5YXN - chains A and C of the 5 polymer chains in the assembly; structure by X-ray diffraction, 2.03 A resolution.

== Chain A ==
Molecule: T cell receptor alpha chain
Organism: Homo sapiens
Chain sequence (192 residues; each row starts with the number of its first residue):
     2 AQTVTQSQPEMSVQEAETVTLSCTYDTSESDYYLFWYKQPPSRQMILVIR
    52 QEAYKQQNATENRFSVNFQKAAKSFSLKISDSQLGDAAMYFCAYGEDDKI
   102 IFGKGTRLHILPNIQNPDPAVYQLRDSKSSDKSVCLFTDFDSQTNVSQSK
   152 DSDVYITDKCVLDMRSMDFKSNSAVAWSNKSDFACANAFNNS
Disulfide bonds: Cys24-Cys93, Cys136-Cys186

== Chain C ==
Molecule: HLA class I histocompatibility antigen, A-2 alpha chain
Organism: Homo sapiens
Reference sequence: P01892 (1A02_HUMAN); residues 2-276 here correspond to UniProt positions 25-299 (UniProt number = residue number + 23)
Chain sequence (275 residues; row label = number of the first residue in the row):
     2 GSHSMRYFFTSVSRPGRGEPRFIAVGYVDDTQFVRFDSDAASQRMEPRAP
    52 WIEQEGPEYWDGETRKVKAHSQTHRVDLGTLRGYYNQSEAGSHTVQRMYG
   102 CDVGSDWRFLRGYHQYAYDGKDYIALKEDLRSWTAADMAAQTTKHKWEAA
   152 HVAEQLRAYLEGTCVEWLRRYLENGKETLQRTDAPKTHMTHHAVSDHEAT
   202 LRCWALSFYPAEITLTWQRDGEDQTQDTELVETRPAGDGTFQKWAAVVVP
   252 SGQEQRYTCHVQHEGLPKPLTLRWE
Disulfide bonds: Cys102-Cys165, Cys204-Cys260

== Interface between chain A and chain C ==
Residue-residue contacts - 16 pairs, chain A then chain C:
  Gln3(A) with Arg66(C), hydrogen bond
  Ser29(A) with Glu59(C); Gly63(C); Arg66(C)
  Glu30(A) with Gly63(C); Lys67(C), salt bridge
  Ser31(A) with Thr164(C), hydrogen bond
  Asp32(A) with Tyr160(C); Thr164(C), hydrogen bond
  Tyr34(A) with Gln156(C), hydrogen bond
  Tyr55(A) with Glu155(C), hydrogen bond; Gln156(C); Ala159(C), hydrophobic
  Lys56(A) with Glu155(C), salt bridge
  Glu97(A) with Lys67(C)
  Asp99(A) with Arg66(C)
Also at the interface, not in a pair above, chain C (11 interface residues in all): Glu64, Ala70

== Overview ==
Chain A and chain C form an interface of 10 and 11 residues respectively; the contacts include 5 hydrogen
bonds and 2 salt bridges. Among the polar pairs are Glu30(A)-Lys67(C), Lys56(A)-Glu155(C) and
Gln3(A)-Arg66(C).
Chain A is T cell receptor alpha chain and chain C is HLA class I histocompatibility antigen, A-2 alpha chain,
both from Homo sapiens; the structure, A T cell receptor in complex with HLA-A0201 restricted Hepatitis C
virus NS3 peptide (KLVALGINAV), was determined by X-ray diffraction.
